PDB entry 7OVB | electron microscopy, 3.61 A resolution | chains B and D of the 5 polymer chains in the assembly

== Chain B ==
Name: IcmP (DotM)
Source organism: Legionella pneumophila subsp. pneumophila str. Philadelphia 1
UniProt: Q5ZYC7 (Q5ZYC7_LEGPH); numbering as in UniProt (aligned over 1-380)
Sequence (380 residues; numbered 1 to 380; the number before each row is that of its first residue):
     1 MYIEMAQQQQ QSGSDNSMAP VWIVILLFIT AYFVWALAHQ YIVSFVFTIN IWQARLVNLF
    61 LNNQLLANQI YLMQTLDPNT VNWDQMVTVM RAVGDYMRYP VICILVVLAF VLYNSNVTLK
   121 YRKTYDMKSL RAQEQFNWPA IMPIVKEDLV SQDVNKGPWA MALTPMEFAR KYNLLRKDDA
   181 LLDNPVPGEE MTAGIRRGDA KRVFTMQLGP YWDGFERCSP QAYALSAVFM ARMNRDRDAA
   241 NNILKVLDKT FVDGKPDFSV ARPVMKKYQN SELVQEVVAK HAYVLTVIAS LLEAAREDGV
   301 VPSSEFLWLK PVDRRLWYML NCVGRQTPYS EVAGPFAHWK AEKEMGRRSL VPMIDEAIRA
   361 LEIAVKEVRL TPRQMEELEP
Unresolved in the structure: 1-121
Curated features (UniProtKB/Swiss-Prot):
  - mutagenesis: R196 to R197 (Results in a significant decrease in replication in macrophages. Displays lower levels of effector translocation), T205 (T205R: Abolishes intracellular growth in A.castellanii; when associated with R-208 and R-211), L208 (L208R: Abolishes intracellular growth in A.castellanii; when associated with R-205 and R-211), Y211 (Y211R: Abolishes intracellular growth in A.castellanii; when associated with R-205 and R-208), R217 (R217E: Results in a significant decrease in replication in macrophages. Displays lower levels of effector translocation), V300 to S303 (Abolishes intracellular growth in A.castellanii), Q326 to T327 (Abolishes intracellular growth in A.castellanii)

== Chain D ==
Name: DotZ
Source organism: Legionella pneumophila subsp. pneumophila str. Philadelphia 1
UniProt: Q5ZV91 (Q5ZV91_LEGPH); residues 1-294 here = UniProt positions 1-294
Sequence (294 residues; numbered 1 to 294; the number before each row is that of its first residue):
     1 MDEIKKDDEL SQWLSTYGTI TAERILGRYN ISLPQDEILE AINIPSSFYR HLLQIPLKNV
    61 LNGIVIQQAS DYHVYAQKLL IDYLLSGESS KEPDSQGAGT RESLEDERQR LVQLGDEFHK
   121 LELEQDNLIA SSQASLMKIS IDWNTKLETT LSKLNSLYKN TNSKIKKNAI RKALIKAFIH
   181 CDLVKDQSQK NKYQLIDKLN QTLAVSVGAE LKESILTNLS ELFQILEALN TKLDEFTDRT
   241 NHLSQQAKSF RTQFYEVILR IIELIKLLPE YKIDPAQDAI NREPLYFDRT IGER
Unresolved in the structure: 1-10, 294
Curated features (UniProtKB/Swiss-Prot):
  - mutagenesis: E283 to R294 (Decreases intracellular growth in A.castellanii)

== Chain B / chain D interface ==
Residue-residue contacts (11):
  A180(B) - Y255(D)  hydrogen bond (backbone-side chain)
  A180(B) - L259(D)  hydrophobic
  L181(B) - Y75(D)  hydrophobic
  L181(B) - Y255(D)  hydrophobic
  L181(B) - I258(D)
  L181(B) - I262(D)  hydrophobic
  L181(B) - R282(D)  hydrogen bond (backbone-side chain)
  L181(B) - L285(D)  hydrophobic
  L182(B) - L285(D)
  L182(B) - Y286(D)  hydrophobic
  N184(B) - K266(D)
Also at the interface, not in a pair above, chain B (5 interface residues in all): D179
Also at the interface, not in a pair above, chain D (11 interface residues in all): Y72, R289

== Summary ==
Chain B and chain D form an interface of 5 and 11 residues respectively, with 2 hydrogen bonds. Polar pairs
include A180(B)-Y255(D) and L181(B)-R282(D). Curated annotation (UniProt) lists 12 mutagenesis sites on chain
B; 12 mutagenesis sites on chain D.
Chain B is IcmP (DotM) and chain D is DotZ, both from Legionella pneumophila subsp. pneumophila str.
Philadelphia 1; the structure, L. pneumophila Type IV Coupling Complex (T4CC) with density for DotY N-terminal
and middle domains, was determined by electron microscopy.
